PDB entry 8BD6 | electron microscopy, 4.10 A resolution (low resolution: residue-level contacts below are approximate; hydrogen-bond / salt-bridge calls are withheld) | chains T and Z of the 15 polymer chains in the assembly

[Chain T (and Z)]
Name: TnsC
Source organism: Scytonema hofmannii
Notes: chain Z of this document is another copy of the same molecule, construct and numbering; everything in this record applies to it too
UniProtKB: A0A8J0PCL3 (A0A8J0PCL3_9CYAN); numbering as in UniProt (aligned over 1-276)
Amino-acid sequence (276 residues; each row starts with the number of its first residue):
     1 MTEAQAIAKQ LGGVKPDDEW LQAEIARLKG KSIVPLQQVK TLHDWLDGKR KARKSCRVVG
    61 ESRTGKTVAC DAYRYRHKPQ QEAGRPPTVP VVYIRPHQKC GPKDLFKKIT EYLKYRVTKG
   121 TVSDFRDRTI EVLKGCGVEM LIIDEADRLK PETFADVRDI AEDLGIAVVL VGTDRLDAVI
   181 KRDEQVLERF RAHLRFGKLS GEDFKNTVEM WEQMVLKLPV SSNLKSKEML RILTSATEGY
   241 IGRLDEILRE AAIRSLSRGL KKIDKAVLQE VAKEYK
Disordered / not traced: 1-16
Ion coordination: Mg2+: T67 (together with ATP)
Small-molecule neighbours:
  - ATP, molecule 1: K31, S32, I33, V34, L36, V39, E61, S62, R63, T64, G65, K66, T67, V68, T173, W211, I241, G242, D245
  - ATP, molecule 2: R158, E162, Q185, R189

[How chain T and chain Z interact]
Pairs across the interface - 4 pairs, chain T then chain Z:
  E61(T) - K114(Z)
  R195(T) - G84(Z)
  R195(T) - Y115(Z)
  S200(T) - Q81(Z)
Also at the interface, not in a pair above, chain T (7 interface residues in all): D174, H193, K198, Y240
Also at the interface, not in a pair above, chain Z (7 interface residues in all): R85, R116, R128

[Summary]
Chain T and chain Z each contribute 7 residues to their interface. Chain T binds ATP.
Both chains are TnsC (Scytonema hofmannii). Entry 8BD6 (Cas12k-sgRNA-dsDNA-TnsC non-productive complex) was
determined by electron microscopy together with 8BD4 and 8BD5 from the same study.
